Entry 2E0X (X-ray diffraction, 1.95 A resolution); this record covers chains A and B.

[Chain A]
Protein: Gamma-glutamyltranspeptidase
Source organism: Escherichia coli K12
Notes: EC 2.3.2.2; fragment: large subunit
Reference sequence: P18956 (GGT_ECOLI); numbering as in UniProt (aligned over 25-390)
Amino-acid sequence (366 residues; row label = number of the first residue in the row):
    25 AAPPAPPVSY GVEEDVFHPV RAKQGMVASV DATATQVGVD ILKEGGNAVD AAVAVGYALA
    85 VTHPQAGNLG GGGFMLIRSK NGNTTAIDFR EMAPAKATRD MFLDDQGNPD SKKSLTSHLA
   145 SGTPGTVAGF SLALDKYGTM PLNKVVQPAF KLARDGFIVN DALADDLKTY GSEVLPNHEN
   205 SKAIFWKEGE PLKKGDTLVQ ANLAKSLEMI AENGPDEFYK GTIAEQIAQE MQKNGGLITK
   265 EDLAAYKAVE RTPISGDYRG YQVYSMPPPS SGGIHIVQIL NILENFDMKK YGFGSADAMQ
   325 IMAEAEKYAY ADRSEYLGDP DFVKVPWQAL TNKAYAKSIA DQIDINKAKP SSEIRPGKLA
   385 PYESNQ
Not modelled in the structure: 25-28, 388-390
Modified residues: Mse50, Mse99, Mse116, Mse125, Mse164, Mse233, Mse255, Mse290, Mse312, Mse323, Mse326 (selenomethionine; parent Met)
Curated features (UniProtKB/Swiss-Prot):
  - binding site (L-glutamate): Arg114

[Chain B]
Protein: Gamma-glutamyltranspeptidase
Source organism: Escherichia coli K12
Notes: EC 2.3.2.2; fragment: small subunit
Reference sequence: P18956 (GGT_ECOLI); residue numbers follow UniProt; this construct covers 391-580
Amino-acid sequence (190 residues; each row starts with the number of its first residue):
   391 TTHYSVVDKD GNAVAVTYTL NTTFGTGIVA GESGILLNNQ MDDFSAKPGV PNVYGLVGGD
   451 ANAVGPNKRP LSSMSPTIVV KDGKTWLVTG SPGGSRIITT VLQMVVNSID YGLNVAEATN
   511 APRFHHQWLP DELRVEKGFS PDTLKLLEAK GQKVALKEAM GSTQSIMVGP DGELYGASDP
   571 RSVDDLTAGY
Not modelled in the structure: 438-449
Modified residues: Mse431, Mse464, Mse494, Mse550, Mse557 (selenomethionine; parent Met)
Curated features (UniProtKB/Swiss-Prot):
  - active site: Thr391 (Nucleophile)
  - binding site (L-glutamate): Thr409, Asn411, Gln430, Asp433, Ser462, Ser463, Gly483, Gly484
  - mutagenesis: Thr391 (T391A: Abolishes autocatalytic cleavage, loss of enzymatic activity), Arg513 (R513A: Not processed into its subunits, loss of enzymatic activity), Arg571 (R571G: Not processed into its subunits, loss of enzymatic activity)

[How chain A and chain B interact]
Pairs across the interface (369; chain A residue first):
  Pro30(A) - Ile499(B)
  Pro30(A) - Asp500(B)
  Pro31(A) - Gly502(B)
  Val32(A) - Lys471(B)
  Val32(A) - Trp476(B)  hydrophobic
  Ser33(A) - Gly502(B)
  Ser33(A) - Leu503(B)
  Ser33(A) - Asn504(B)
  Ser33(A) - Mse557(B)
  Tyr34(A) - Trp476(B)  hydrogen bond
  Tyr34(A) - Asn504(B)
  Tyr34(A) - Mse557(B)
  Tyr34(A) - Val558(B)
  Tyr34(A) - Gly559(B)
  Tyr34(A) - Pro560(B)
  Tyr34(A) - Tyr565(B)
  Gly35(A) - Asn504(B)
  Asp39(A) - Asn504(B)  hydrogen bond
  Asp39(A) - Glu507(B)
  Phe41(A) - Asn504(B)  hydrogen bond (backbone-side chain)
  Phe41(A) - Ala506(B)
  Phe41(A) - Glu507(B)
  Phe41(A) - Asn510(B)
  His42(A) - Ala506(B)
  Pro43(A) - Asn504(B)
  Pro43(A) - Val505(B)  hydrophobic
  Pro43(A) - Ala506(B)
  Pro43(A) - Tyr565(B)  hydrophobic
  Pro43(A) - Gly566(B)
  Val44(A) - Leu564(B)
  Val44(A) - Tyr565(B)
  Val44(A) - Gly566(B)  hydrogen bond (backbone-backbone)
  Val44(A) - Thr577(B)
  Arg45(A) - Glu563(B)  salt bridge
  Arg45(A) - Leu564(B)
  Arg45(A) - Tyr565(B)
  Ala46(A) - Glu563(B)
  Ala46(A) - Leu564(B)  hydrogen bond (backbone-backbone)
  Ala46(A) - Gly579(B)
  Ala46(A) - Tyr580(B)
  Lys47(A) - Gly562(B)
  Lys47(A) - Glu563(B)  salt bridge
  Lys47(A) - Tyr580(B)  hydrogen bond (backbone-backbone)
  Gln48(A) - Asp398(B)
  Gln48(A) - Lys399(B)  hydrogen bond (backbone-backbone)
  Gln48(A) - Leu564(B)
  Gln48(A) - Tyr580(B)  hydrogen bond (backbone-backbone)
  Gly49(A) - Val397(B)
  Gly49(A) - Leu564(B)
  Gly49(A) - Gly579(B)
  Gly49(A) - Tyr580(B)  hydrogen bond (backbone-backbone)
  Mse50(A) - Val396(B)
  Mse50(A) - Val397(B)  hydrogen bond (backbone-backbone)
  Mse50(A) - Ile556(B)
  Mse50(A) - Leu564(B)
  Mse50(A) - Tyr565(B)
  Mse50(A) - Gly566(B)
  Mse50(A) - Thr577(B)
  Mse50(A) - Ala578(B)
  Val51(A) - Ser395(B)
  Val51(A) - Leu576(B)
  Val51(A) - Thr577(B)
  Val51(A) - Ala578(B)  hydrogen bond (backbone-backbone)
  Ala52(A) - Tyr394(B)
  Ala52(A) - Ser395(B)  hydrogen bond (backbone-backbone)
  Ala52(A) - Gln554(B)
  Ala52(A) - Ser555(B)
  Ala52(A) - Leu576(B)
  Ala52(A) - Thr577(B)
  Ser53(A) - Tyr394(B)
  Ser53(A) - Gln554(B)  hydrogen bond (backbone-side chain)
  Ser53(A) - Ser568(B)
  Ser53(A) - Asp575(B)
  Ser53(A) - Leu576(B)  hydrogen bond (backbone-backbone)
  Val54(A) - Thr392(B)
  Val54(A) - Gln554(B)
  Val54(A) - Ser572(B)
  Val54(A) - Asp574(B)
  Val54(A) - Asp575(B)
  Asp55(A) - Asp574(B)
  Asp55(A) - Asp575(B)
  Ala56(A) - Asp574(B)  hydrogen bond (backbone-backbone)
  Ala56(A) - Leu576(B)  hydrophobic
  Thr59(A) - Leu576(B)  hydrogen bond (side chain-backbone)
  Thr59(A) - Ala578(B)
  Gln60(A) - Leu576(B)
  Val63(A) - Ala578(B)
  Val63(A) - Gly579(B)
  Leu66(A) - Val397(B)
  Leu66(A) - Asp398(B)
  Leu66(A) - Tyr580(B)  hydrogen bond (backbone-side chain)
  Lys67(A) - Tyr580(B)
  Asn71(A) - Asp398(B)
  Ala72(A) - Val396(B)
  Ala72(A) - Asp398(B)  hydrogen bond (backbone-side chain)
  Ala72(A) - Asn402(B)
  Ala72(A) - Val404(B)
  Val73(A) - Val404(B)  hydrophobic
  Ala76(A) - Tyr394(B)  hydrogen bond (backbone-side chain)
  Ala76(A) - Val404(B)  hydrophobic
  Val79(A) - Tyr394(B)  hydrophobic
  Gly80(A) - Tyr394(B)  hydrogen bond (backbone-side chain)
  Gly80(A) - Tyr408(B)  hydrogen bond (backbone-side chain)
  Leu83(A) - Tyr394(B)  hydrophobic
  Leu83(A) - Tyr408(B)
  Ala84(A) - Tyr408(B)
  Pro88(A) - Leu410(B)
  Pro88(A) - Phe414(B)
  Pro88(A) - Leu426(B)
  Gln89(A) - Leu410(B)
  Gln89(A) - Thr412(B)
  Gln89(A) - Thr413(B)
  Gln89(A) - Phe414(B)  hydrogen bond (backbone-backbone)
  Ala90(A) - Thr391(B)
  Ala90(A) - Thr392(B)
  Ala90(A) - Thr409(B)
  Ala90(A) - Leu410(B)
  Gly91(A) - Tyr408(B)
  Asn92(A) - Tyr408(B)
  Asn92(A) - Thr409(B)  hydrogen bond (side chain-backbone)
  Asn92(A) - Leu410(B)
  Leu93(A) - Ile425(B)  hydrophobic
  Gly94(A) - Leu410(B)
  Gly94(A) - Ile425(B)
  Gly94(A) - Leu426(B)
  Gly94(A) - Leu427(B)
  Gly94(A) - Asn428(B)  hydrogen bond (backbone-side chain)
  Gly95(A) - Thr409(B)
  Gly95(A) - Leu410(B)
  Gly95(A) - Asn428(B)
  Gly96(A) - Tyr408(B)
  Gly96(A) - Thr409(B)  hydrogen bond (backbone-backbone)
  Gly97(A) - Thr407(B)
  Gly97(A) - Tyr408(B)
  Gly97(A) - Mse464(B)
  Phe98(A) - Val406(B)
  Phe98(A) - Thr407(B)  hydrogen bond (backbone-backbone)
  Phe98(A) - Ser462(B)
  Phe98(A) - Mse464(B)
  Phe98(A) - Pro466(B)  hydrophobic
  Mse99(A) - Val404(B)  hydrophobic
  Mse99(A) - Ala405(B)
  Mse99(A) - Val406(B)  hydrophobic
  Leu100(A) - Val404(B)
  Leu100(A) - Ala405(B)  hydrogen bond (backbone-backbone)
  Leu100(A) - Pro466(B)
  Leu100(A) - Ile468(B)
  Ile101(A) - Ala403(B)
  Arg102(A) - Asn402(B)
  Arg102(A) - Ala403(B)  hydrogen bond (backbone-backbone)
  Arg102(A) - Ile468(B)
  Arg102(A) - Val470(B)
  Arg102(A) - Gly473(B)
  Arg102(A) - Thr475(B)
  Ser103(A) - Asn402(B)
  Lys104(A) - Asp400(B)  salt bridge
  Lys104(A) - Asn402(B)  hydrogen bond (backbone-side chain)
  Asp112(A) - Arg459(B)  salt bridge
  Phe113(A) - Tyr408(B)  hydrophobic
  Arg114(A) - Gln430(B)  hydrogen bond
  Arg114(A) - Asp433(B)  salt bridge
  Arg114(A) - Arg459(B)  hydrogen bond (backbone-side chain)
  Arg114(A) - Pro460(B)  hydrogen bond (side chain-backbone)
  Arg114(A) - Leu461(B)  hydrogen bond (side chain-backbone)
  Arg114(A) - Ser462(B)
  Arg114(A) - Mse464(B)
  Glu115(A) - Thr409(B)
  Glu115(A) - Asn428(B)
  Glu115(A) - Gln430(B)  hydrogen bond
  Glu115(A) - Lys458(B)
  Glu115(A) - Arg459(B)
  Glu115(A) - Pro460(B)
  Mse116(A) - Asn457(B)
  Mse116(A) - Lys458(B)
  Mse116(A) - Arg459(B)
  Ala117(A) - Mse431(B)
  Ala117(A) - Gly455(B)
  Ala117(A) - Asn457(B)  hydrogen bond (backbone-backbone)
  Ala117(A) - Lys458(B)  hydrogen bond (backbone-backbone)
  Pro118(A) - Pro456(B)
  Pro118(A) - Asn457(B)
  Ala119(A) - Pro456(B)
  Ala121(A) - Pro456(B)
  Thr122(A) - Val454(B)
  Arg123(A) - Ala436(B)
  Arg123(A) - Asp450(B)  salt bridge
  Arg123(A) - Ala453(B)
  Arg123(A) - Val454(B)
  Mse125(A) - Mse431(B)
  Mse125(A) - Val454(B)
  Phe126(A) - Mse431(B)  hydrophobic
  Leu127(A) - Ala436(B)
  Leu127(A) - Lys437(B)
  Gly131(A) - Lys437(B)  hydrogen bond (backbone-side chain)
  Pro133(A) - Ala436(B)  hydrophobic
  Ser138(A) - Asn429(B)
  Ser138(A) - Asp432(B)  hydrogen bond
  Leu139(A) - Thr412(B)
  Leu139(A) - Thr416(B)
  Leu139(A) - Asn429(B)  hydrogen bond (backbone-side chain)
  Leu139(A) - Asp432(B)
  Thr140(A) - Ile418(B)
  Ser141(A) - Thr416(B)
  Ser141(A) - Ile418(B)
  His142(A) - Ile418(B)
  Leu143(A) - Mse431(B)
  Ala144(A) - Thr416(B)
  Ala144(A) - Asn428(B)
  Ala144(A) - Asn429(B)
  Ala144(A) - Gln430(B)  hydrogen bond (backbone-backbone)
  Ala144(A) - Mse431(B)  hydrogen bond (backbone-backbone)
  Ser145(A) - Thr416(B)
  Ser145(A) - Leu427(B)
  Ser145(A) - Asn428(B)  hydrogen bond (side chain-backbone)
  Ser145(A) - Mse431(B)
  Gly146(A) - Asn428(B)  hydrogen bond (backbone-side chain)
  Gly146(A) - Mse431(B)
  Thr150(A) - Tyr408(B)
  Phe154(A) - Tyr394(B)
  Phe154(A) - Tyr408(B)  hydrophobic
  Asn184(A) - Asp574(B)
  Asp185(A) - Asp574(B)  hydrogen bond (backbone-side chain)
  Ala186(A) - Val573(B)
  Ala186(A) - Asp574(B)  hydrogen bond (backbone-side chain)
  Asp190(A) - Phe414(B)
  Leu191(A) - Phe414(B)  hydrophobic
  Tyr194(A) - Thr413(B)
  Gly195(A) - Phe414(B)
  Val198(A) - Thr416(B)
  Val198(A) - Gly417(B)
  Leu199(A) - Gly417(B)
  Leu199(A) - Leu426(B)  hydrophobic
  His202(A) - Gly417(B)
  His202(A) - Ile418(B)
  Asn204(A) - Val419(B)
  Asn204(A) - Gly421(B)
  Ser205(A) - Gly417(B)  hydrogen bond (side chain-backbone)
  Ser205(A) - Ile418(B)
  Ser205(A) - Val419(B)  hydrogen bond (side chain-backbone)
  Ile208(A) - Val419(B)  hydrophobic
  Asn226(A) - Glu422(B)  hydrogen bond
  Asn226(A) - Ser423(B)
  Asn226(A) - Gly424(B)
  Leu227(A) - Ser423(B)  hydrogen bond (backbone-backbone)
  Leu227(A) - Gly424(B)
  Leu227(A) - Ile425(B)  hydrophobic
  Ser230(A) - Ser423(B)  hydrogen bond (side chain-backbone)
  Phe242(A) - Ile425(B)  hydrophobic
  Ile247(A) - Ile425(B)  hydrophobic
  Gln250(A) - Glu422(B)
  Gln250(A) - Ser423(B)
  Ile251(A) - Ala420(B)  hydrophobic
  Glu254(A) - Ile418(B)
  Glu254(A) - Val419(B)
  Glu254(A) - Ala420(B)
  Glu254(A) - Gly421(B)  hydrogen bond (side chain-backbone)
  Mse255(A) - Leu427(B)  hydrophobic
  Tyr270(A) - Arg459(B)  hydrogen bond
  Lys271(A) - Arg459(B)  hydrogen bond (backbone-side chain)
  Val273(A) - Arg459(B)
  Arg275(A) - Arg459(B)
  Tyr282(A) - Ile499(B)  hydrophobic
  Tyr282(A) - Asp500(B)  hydrogen bond
  Arg283(A) - Asp500(B)  salt bridge
  Tyr285(A) - Val469(B)  hydrophobic
  Tyr285(A) - Val470(B)
  Tyr285(A) - Lys471(B)
  Tyr285(A) - Trp476(B)  hydrophobic
  Tyr285(A) - Ile499(B)  hydrophobic
  Gln286(A) - Ile468(B)
  Gln286(A) - Val469(B)
  Gln286(A) - Val470(B)  hydrogen bond (backbone-backbone)
  Val287(A) - Ile468(B)
  Tyr288(A) - Thr467(B)
  Tyr288(A) - Ile468(B)  hydrogen bond (backbone-backbone)
  Tyr288(A) - Val470(B)  hydrophobic
  Ser289(A) - Ser465(B)
  Ser289(A) - Pro466(B)  hydrogen bond (side chain-backbone)
  Ser289(A) - Thr467(B)  hydrogen bond
  Mse290(A) - Mse464(B)
  Mse290(A) - Pro466(B)
  Pro293(A) - Leu461(B)
  Pro293(A) - Ser462(B)  hydrogen bond (backbone-backbone)
  Ser294(A) - Ser462(B)
  Ser294(A) - Mse464(B)  hydrogen bond (side chain-backbone)
  Ser294(A) - Ser465(B)
  Ser295(A) - Ser462(B)  hydrogen bond (backbone-backbone)
  Ser295(A) - Ser463(B)  hydrogen bond
  Ser295(A) - Ile488(B)
  Gly296(A) - Ser463(B)
  Gly296(A) - Ser465(B)
  Gly296(A) - Ile488(B)
  Gly297(A) - Ser465(B)  hydrogen bond (backbone-side chain)
  Ile300(A) - Ser465(B)
  Ile300(A) - Ile488(B)
  Ile300(A) - Val491(B)  hydrophobic
  Ile303(A) - Ile488(B)  hydrophobic
  Ile303(A) - Leu492(B)  hydrophobic
  Leu304(A) - Leu492(B)  hydrophobic
  Leu307(A) - Val496(B)  hydrophobic
  Mse312(A) - Asp500(B)
  Mse312(A) - Tyr501(B)
  Lys313(A) - Asp500(B)
  Gly316(A) - Tyr501(B)
  Phe317(A) - Asn497(B)
  Phe317(A) - Tyr501(B)  hydrophobic
  Phe317(A) - Ala511(B)  hydrophobic
  Phe317(A) - Pro512(B)
  Gly318(A) - Thr533(B)  hydrogen bond (backbone-side chain)
  Ser319(A) - Thr533(B)
  Ala320(A) - Thr533(B)
  Ala320(A) - Leu536(B)  hydrophobic
  Ala320(A) - Leu537(B)
  Ala320(A) - Lys540(B)
  Asp321(A) - Lys540(B)  salt bridge
  Ala322(A) - Tyr501(B)
  Mse323(A) - Phe514(B)
  Mse323(A) - Phe529(B)  hydrophobic
  Mse323(A) - Thr533(B)
  Mse323(A) - Leu537(B)  hydrophobic
  Gln324(A) - Leu537(B)
  Gln324(A) - Lys540(B)
  Gln324(A) - Gln542(B)  hydrogen bond
  Mse326(A) - Leu492(B)  hydrophobic
  Mse326(A) - Phe514(B)  hydrophobic
  Ala327(A) - His516(B)
  Ala327(A) - Leu523(B)  hydrophobic
  Ala327(A) - Gln542(B)
  Glu328(A) - Gln542(B)  hydrogen bond
  Glu330(A) - Thr489(B)
  Glu330(A) - Leu492(B)
  Glu330(A) - His515(B)
  Glu330(A) - His516(B)  hydrogen bond (side chain-backbone)
  Lys331(A) - His516(B)
  Lys331(A) - Trp518(B)
  Lys331(A) - Asp521(B)
  Tyr334(A) - Ser485(B)  hydrogen bond (side chain-backbone)
  Tyr334(A) - Ile488(B)
  Tyr334(A) - Thr489(B)
  Tyr334(A) - His515(B)  hydrogen bond
  Tyr334(A) - His516(B)
  Tyr334(A) - Gln517(B)
  Tyr334(A) - Trp518(B)  hydrophobic
  Ala335(A) - Trp518(B)
  Arg337(A) - Ser463(B)  hydrogen bond
  Arg337(A) - Ser485(B)
  Arg337(A) - Ile488(B)
  Ser338(A) - Trp518(B)
  Leu341(A) - Ala451(B)
  Leu341(A) - Leu461(B)
  Gly342(A) - Leu461(B)
  Asp343(A) - Lys458(B)
  Asp343(A) - Arg459(B)  hydrogen bond (side chain-backbone)
  Phe346(A) - Pro456(B)
  Phe346(A) - Asn457(B)
  Phe346(A) - Lys458(B)
  Ile369(A) - Lys540(B)  hydrogen bond (backbone-side chain)
  Asn370(A) - Lys540(B)
  Lys371(A) - Lys540(B)
  Ala372(A) - Lys540(B)  hydrogen bond (backbone-backbone)
  Ala372(A) - Gly541(B)
  Ala372(A) - Gln542(B)
  Pro374(A) - Asp521(B)
  Ser375(A) - His516(B)
  Ser375(A) - Trp518(B)  hydrogen bond (side chain-backbone)
  Ser375(A) - Leu519(B)
  Ser375(A) - Asp521(B)  hydrogen bond (backbone-side chain)
  Ile378(A) - Trp518(B)  hydrogen bond (backbone-side chain)
  Arg379(A) - Trp518(B)
Interface residues without a listed pair, chain A (165 interface residues in all): Ala29, Ala75, His87, Ser135, Pro148, Leu187, Phe209, Ala272, His299, Asp345
Interface residues without a listed pair, chain B (132 interface residues in all): His393, Gly401, Asn411, Gly415, Phe434, Arg486, Gln493, Val495, Ser498, Val525, Ser552

[In short]
165 residues of chain A and 132 residues of chain B are in contact; the contacts include 76 hydrogen bonds and
8 salt bridges. Among the polar pairs are Arg45(A)-Glu563(B), Lys47(A)-Glu563(B) and Lys104(A)-Asp400(B).
Here chain A is Gamma-glutamyltranspeptidase and chain B is Gamma-glutamyltranspeptidase, both from
Escherichia coli K12. Entry 2E0X (Crystal Structure of Gamma-glutamyltranspeptidase from Escherichia coli
(monoclinic form)) was determined by X-ray diffraction (same publication as 2E0W and 2E0Y).
